PDB entry 9KOD | electron microscopy, 2.95 A resolution | chains I and J of the 12 polymer chains in the assembly

[Chain I]
Molecule: CAV-F6 heavy chain
From: Homo sapiens
Amino-acid sequence (123 residues; each row starts with the number of its first residue):
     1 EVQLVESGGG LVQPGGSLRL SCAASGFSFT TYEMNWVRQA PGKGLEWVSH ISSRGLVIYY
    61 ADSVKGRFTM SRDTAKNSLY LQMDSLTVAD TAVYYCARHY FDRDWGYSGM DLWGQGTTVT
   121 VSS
Disulfide bonds: Cys22-Cys96

[Chain J]
Molecule: CAV-F6 kappa chain
From: Homo sapiens
Amino-acid sequence (107 residues; numbered 1 to 107; the number before each row is that of its first residue):
     1 EVVLTQSPGT LSLSPGERAT LSCRASQSLG TNYLAWYQHK PGQSPRLLID GASTRAIGIP
    61 DRFSASGSGT DFTLTVSRLE PEDFAVYYCQ HYGNPYTFGQ GTKLEIK
Disulfide bonds: Cys23-Cys89

[Chain I / chain J interface]
Contacting residue pairs (31):
  Val37(I) - Phe98(J)  hydrophobic
  Gln39(I) - His39(J)  hydrogen bond
  Gly44(I) - Tyr88(J)
  Leu45(I) - Pro45(J)  hydrophobic
  Leu45(I) - Tyr88(J)  hydrophobic
  Leu45(I) - Phe98(J)
  Glu46(I) - Phe98(J)
  Trp47(I) - Gln90(J)
  Trp47(I) - Tyr92(J)  hydrophobic
  Trp47(I) - Tyr96(J)  hydrophobic
  Trp47(I) - Phe98(J)
  His50(I) - Tyr96(J)
  Ile58(I) - Tyr96(J)
  Tyr59(I) - Tyr96(J)  hydrogen bond (side chain-backbone)
  Tyr95(I) - His39(J)
  Tyr95(I) - Gln43(J)
  Tyr95(I) - Ser44(J)
  Tyr95(I) - Pro45(J)
  Gly106(I) - Tyr33(J)
  Tyr107(I) - Tyr33(J)  hydrogen bond (backbone-side chain)
  Tyr107(I) - Tyr92(J)  hydrophobic
  Tyr107(I) - Tyr96(J)
  Ser108(I) - Asp50(J)
  Ser108(I) - Tyr92(J)
  Gly109(I) - Tyr37(J)
  Met110(I) - Tyr37(J)  hydrogen bond (backbone-side chain)
  Met110(I) - Leu47(J)
  Met110(I) - Gln90(J)
  Trp113(I) - Ser44(J)
  Trp113(I) - Pro45(J)
  Gly114(I) - Ser44(J)
Also at the interface, not in a pair above, chain I (20 interface residues in all): Lys43, Trp105, Gln115
Also at the interface, not in a pair above, chain J (17 interface residues in all): His91, Thr97, Gly99, Gln100

[Overview]
The interface between chain I and chain J involves 20 residues on one side and 17 on the other; the contacts
include 4 hydrogen bonds. Polar pairs include Gln39(I)-His39(J), Tyr59(I)-Tyr96(J) and Tyr107(I)-Tyr33(J).
Here chain I is CAV-F6 heavy chain and chain J is CAV-F6 kappa chain, both from Homo sapiens. Entry 9KOD
(Neuraminidase of A/dairy cow/Minnesota/24_016288-003/2024 (dcMN24 N1) in complex with CAV-F6 Fab) was
determined by electron microscopy.
